2CBB - chain A; structure by X-ray diffraction, 1.67 A resolution.

== Chain A ==
Molecule: Carbonic anhydrase II
Organism: Homo sapiens
Notes: EC 4.2.1.1
Reference sequence: P00918 (CAH2_HUMAN); the author numbering skips numbers that UniProt does not, so the offset changes along the chain: 2-125 = UniProt 1-124; 127-261 = UniProt 125-259
Chain sequence (260 residues; row label = number of the first residue in the row; note: 1 number in that range is skipped by the numbering (no residue carries it; nothing is unmodelled there)):
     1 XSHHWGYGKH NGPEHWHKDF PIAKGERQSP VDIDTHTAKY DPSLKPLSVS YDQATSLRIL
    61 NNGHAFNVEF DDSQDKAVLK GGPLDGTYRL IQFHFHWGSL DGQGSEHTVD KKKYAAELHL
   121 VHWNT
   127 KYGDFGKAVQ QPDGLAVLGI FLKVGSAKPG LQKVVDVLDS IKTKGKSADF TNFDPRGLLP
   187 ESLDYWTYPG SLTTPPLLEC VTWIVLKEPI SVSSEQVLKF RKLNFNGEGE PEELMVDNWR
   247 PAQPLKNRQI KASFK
Not modelled in the structure: 1-2
Modified / non-standard residues: ACE (acetyl group) at position 1
Ion coordination: Zn2+: His94, His96, His119

== In short ==
The Zn2+ site is built by His94, His96 and His119.
Chain A is Carbonic anhydrase II (Homo sapiens); the structure, Structure of native and apo carbonic anhydrase
II and some of its anion-ligand complexes, was determined by X-ray diffraction (same publication as 2CBA,
2CBC, 2CBD and 2CBE).
